Entry 8V3Z (electron microscopy, 3.60 A resolution); this record covers chains B and V of the 42 polymer chains in the assembly.

[Chain B (and V)]
Name: Sheath (CD1363)
From: Clostridioides difficile
Notes: chain V of this document is another copy of the same molecule, construct and numbering; everything in this record applies to it too
UniProt: A0A9Q7ZU73 (A0A9Q7ZU73_CLODI); residue numbers follow UniProt; this construct covers 1-354
Chain sequence (354 residues; numbered 1 to 354; the number before each row is that of its first residue):
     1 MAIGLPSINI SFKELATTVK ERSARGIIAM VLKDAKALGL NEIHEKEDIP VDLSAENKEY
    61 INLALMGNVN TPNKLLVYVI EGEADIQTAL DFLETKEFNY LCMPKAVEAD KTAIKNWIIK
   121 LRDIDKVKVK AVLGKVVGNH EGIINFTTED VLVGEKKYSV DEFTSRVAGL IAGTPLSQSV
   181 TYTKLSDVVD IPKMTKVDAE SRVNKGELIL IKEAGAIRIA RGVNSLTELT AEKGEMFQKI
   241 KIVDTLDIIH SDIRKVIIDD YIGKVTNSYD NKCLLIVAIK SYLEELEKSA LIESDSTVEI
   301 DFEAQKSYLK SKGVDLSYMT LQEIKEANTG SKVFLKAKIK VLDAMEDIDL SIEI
Unresolved in the structure: 1

[How chain B and chain V interact]
Pairs across the interface (12):
  A231(B) - E14(V)
  E232(B) - F12(V)
  E232(B) - K13(V)
  E232(B) - E14(V)
  K233(B) - E14(V)
  G234(B) - E14(V)
  F237(B) - F12(V)  hydrophobic
  L246(B) - F12(V)  hydrophobic
  H250(B) - I10(V)
  I257(B) - I8(V)  hydrophobic
  I258(B) - I8(V)  hydrophobic
  K338(B) - L15(V)
Also at the interface, not in a pair above, chain B (14 interface residues in all): K126, I253, R254, I262

[Summary]
Chain B and chain V form an interface of 14 and 6 residues respectively.
Both chains are Sheath (CD1363) (Clostridioides difficile). Entry 8V3Z (CryoEM Structure of Diffocin -
postcontracted - Collar - transitional state) was determined by electron microscopy (same publication as 8V3T,
8V3W, 8V3X, 8V40, 8V41 and 8V43).
